6FPJ - chains A and C; structure by X-ray diffraction, 1.96 A resolution.

# Chain A (and C)
Name: Glutamate receptor 3
Source organism: Rattus norvegicus
Notes: chain C of this document is another copy of the same molecule, construct and numbering; everything in this record applies to it too
UniProtKB: P19492 (GRIA3_RAT); residues 1-381 here correspond to UniProt positions 23-403 (UniProt number = residue number + 22)
Amino-acid sequence (390 residues; row label = number of the first residue in the row):
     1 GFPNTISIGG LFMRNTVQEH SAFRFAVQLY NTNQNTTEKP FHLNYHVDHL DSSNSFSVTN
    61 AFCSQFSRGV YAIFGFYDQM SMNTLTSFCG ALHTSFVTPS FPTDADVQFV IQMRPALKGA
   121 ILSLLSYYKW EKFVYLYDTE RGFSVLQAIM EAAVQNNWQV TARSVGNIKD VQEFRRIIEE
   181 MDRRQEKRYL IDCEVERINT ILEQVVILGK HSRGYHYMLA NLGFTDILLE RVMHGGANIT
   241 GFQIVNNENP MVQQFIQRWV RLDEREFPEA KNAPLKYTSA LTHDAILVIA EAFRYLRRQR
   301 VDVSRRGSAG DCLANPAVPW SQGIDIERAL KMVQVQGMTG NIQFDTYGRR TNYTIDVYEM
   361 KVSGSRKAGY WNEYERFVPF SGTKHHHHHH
Disordered / not traced: 307-311, 315-316, 382-390 (chain C: 1, 306-310, 315-319, 361-364, 381-390)
Cystine bridges: Cys63-Cys312
Covalent attachments: N-acetylglucosamine (NAG) linked to Asn35, Asn238, Asn352
Sequence notes: expression tag (382-390)
Swiss-Prot annotation at these positions:
  - glycosylation (N-linked (GlcNAc...) asparagine): Asn35, Asn238, Asn352
What the authors report for this chain:
  - binding site for phosphate ion: Arg163, Arg184
  - self-association interface (contacts with another copy of this molecule); pairs are residue here / residue on that copy: Glu151-Arg163, Gln155-Arg184, Phe143, Leu146, Met150

# Interface between chain A and chain C
Residue-residue contacts - 65 pairs, chain A then chain C:
  Asn54(A) with Ser87(C)
  Ser55(A) with Asn83(C); Thr84(C), hydrogen bond (side chain-backbone); Ser87(C), hydrogen bond; Phe88(C)
  Phe56(A) with Phe88(C), hydrophobic; Cys312(C); Leu313(C)
  Thr59(A) with Thr59(C); Phe88(C)
  Asn60(A) with Leu313(C), hydrogen bond (side chain-backbone)
  Gln79(A) with Asn83(C)
  Met80(A) with Asn83(C), hydrogen bond; Ser87(C)
  Asn83(A) with Ser55(C); Gln79(C); Met80(C), hydrogen bond
  Thr84(A) with Ser55(C), hydrogen bond (backbone-side chain); Thr84(C), hydrogen bond
  Ser87(A) with Ser53(C), hydrogen bond (side chain-backbone); Asn54(C); Ser55(C), hydrogen bond (side chain-backbone)
  Phe88(A) with Ser55(C); Phe56(C), hydrophobic; Thr59(C)
  Ala91(A) with Asn54(C); Phe56(C), hydrophobic
  Leu92(A) with Phe56(C), hydrophobic
  Tyr137(A) with Gln147(C), hydrogen bond; Glu151(C)
  Phe143(A) with Phe143(C), hydrophobic; Gln147(C)
  Leu146(A) with Leu146(C), hydrophobic; Met150(C), hydrophobic
  Gln147(A) with Tyr137(C), hydrogen bond; Phe143(C); Ser164(C)
  Met150(A) with Tyr135(C), hydrophobic; Leu146(C), hydrophobic; Ile149(C), hydrophobic; Met150(C), hydrophobic; Val160(C), hydrophobic; Ala162(C), hydrophobic
  Glu151(A) with Ala162(C); Arg163(C), hydrogen bond (backbone-side chain); Ser164(C), hydrogen bond (side chain-backbone)
  Val154(A) with Gln159(C); Val160(C); Thr161(C)
  Gln155(A) with Arg163(C), hydrogen bond
  Gln159(A) with Val154(C)
  Val160(A) with Met150(C), hydrophobic; Val154(C)
  Thr161(A) with Val154(C)
  Ala162(A) with Met150(C); Glu151(C)
  Arg163(A) with Glu151(C), salt bridge; Gln155(C), hydrogen bond
  Ser164(A) with Gln147(C); Glu151(C), hydrogen bond (backbone-side chain)
  Arg184(A) with Val154(C); Gln155(C), hydrogen bond
  Leu313(A) with Phe56(C); Thr59(C); Asn60(C), hydrogen bond (backbone-side chain)
Interface residues without a listed pair, chain A (36 interface residues in all): Ser53, Phe62, Tyr135, Thr139, Ile149, Cys312, Ala317
Interface residues without a listed pair, chain C (33 interface residues in all): Ala91, Thr139, Arg184

# Summary
Chain A and chain C form an interface of 36 and 33 residues respectively; the contacts include 18 hydrogen
bonds and 1 salt bridge. Polar contacts include Arg163(A)-Glu151(C), Ser55(A)-Thr84(C) and Ser55(A)-Ser87(C).
The paper reports a binding site for phosphate ion at Arg163(A) and Arg184(A); a self-association interface
involving Phe143(A), Leu146(A) and Met150(A) among others.
Both chains are Glutamate receptor 3 (Rattus norvegicus). Entry 6FPJ (Structure of the AMPAR GluA3 N-terminal
domain bound to phosphate) was determined by X-ray diffraction together with 6FLR from the same study.
